PDB entry 8F6S | X-ray diffraction, 2.91 A resolution | chains A and B

Chain A:
Molecule: Lysine-specific histone demethylase 1A
From: Homo sapiens
Notes: EC 1.14.99.66
UniProt: O60341 (KDM1A_HUMAN); residues 1-852 here = UniProt positions 1-852
Sequence (871 residues; row label = number of the first residue in the row; numbers below 1 keep their minus sign (Gly-18 is residue -18)):
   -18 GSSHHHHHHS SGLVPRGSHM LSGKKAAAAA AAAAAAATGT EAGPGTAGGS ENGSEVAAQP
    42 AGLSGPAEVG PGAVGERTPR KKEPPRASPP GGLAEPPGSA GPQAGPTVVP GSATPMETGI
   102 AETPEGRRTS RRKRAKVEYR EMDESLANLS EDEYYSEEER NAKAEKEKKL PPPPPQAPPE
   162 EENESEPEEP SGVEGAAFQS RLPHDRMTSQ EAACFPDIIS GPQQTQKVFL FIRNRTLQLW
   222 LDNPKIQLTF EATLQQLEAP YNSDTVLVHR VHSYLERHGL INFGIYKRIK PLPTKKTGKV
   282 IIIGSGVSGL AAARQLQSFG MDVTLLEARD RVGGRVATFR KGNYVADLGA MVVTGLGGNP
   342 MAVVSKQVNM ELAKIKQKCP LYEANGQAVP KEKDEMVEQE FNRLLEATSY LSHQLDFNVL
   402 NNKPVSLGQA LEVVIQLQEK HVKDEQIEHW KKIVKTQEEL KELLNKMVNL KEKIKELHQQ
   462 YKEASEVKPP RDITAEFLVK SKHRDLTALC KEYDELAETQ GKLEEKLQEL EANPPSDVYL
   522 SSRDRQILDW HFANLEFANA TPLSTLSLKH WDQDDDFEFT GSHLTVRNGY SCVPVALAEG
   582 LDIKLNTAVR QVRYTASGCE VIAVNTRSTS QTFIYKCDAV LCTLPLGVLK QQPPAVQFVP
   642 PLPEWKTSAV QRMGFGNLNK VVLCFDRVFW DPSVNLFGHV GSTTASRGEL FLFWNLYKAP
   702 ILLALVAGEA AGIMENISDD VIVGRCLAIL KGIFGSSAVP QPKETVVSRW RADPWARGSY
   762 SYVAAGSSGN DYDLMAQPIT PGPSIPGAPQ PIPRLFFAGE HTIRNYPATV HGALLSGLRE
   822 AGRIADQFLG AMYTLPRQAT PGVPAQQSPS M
Not modelled in the structure: -18 to 171, 837-852
Construct notes: expression tag (-18 to 0)
Ligand contacts:
  - XHT ([(2R,3S,4R,5R)-5-(6-amino-9H-purin-9-yl)-3,4-dihydroxyoxolan-2-yl]methyl (2S,3R,4S)-2,3,4-trihydroxy-5-[(1R,3R,3aS,13R)-1-hydroxy-10,11-dimethyl-3-{3-[(5-methyl-1,3,4-thiadiazol-2-yl)carbamoyl]phenyl}-4,6-dioxo-2,3,5,6-tetrahydro-1H-benzo[g]pyrrolo[2,1-e]pteridin-8(4H)-yl]pentyl dihydrogen diphosphate (non-preferred name)): Ile284, Gly285, Ser286, Gly287, Val288, Ser289, Gly290, Leu307, Glu308, Ala309, Arg310, Gly314, Gly315, Arg316, Val317, Leu329, Gly330, Ala331, Met332, Val333, Thr335, Ile356, Phe538, His564, Thr588, Ala589, Val590, Thr624, Leu625, Pro626, Val629, Val637, Leu659, Lys661, Leu677, Trp695, Trp751, Trp756, Ser760, Tyr761, Gly800, Glu801, Ala809, Thr810, Val811, His812, Ala814
  - XHX (3-[(1R,2S)-2-(cyclobutylamino)cyclopropyl]-N-(5-methyl-1,3,4-thiadiazol-2-yl)benzamide): Phe538, Ala539, Asn540, Trp552, Asp555, Glu559, His564, Tyr761, Pro808, Ala809, Thr810
Reported in the primary citation:
  - conformationally variable residues (side-chain flip): Trp695
  - mutagenesis - T684DEL/T685DEL/A686DEL/S687DEL: increased growth in response to AW4

Chain B:
Molecule: REST corepressor 1
From: Homo sapiens
UniProt: Q9UKL0 (RCOR1_HUMAN); residues 305-440 here correspond to UniProt positions 308-443 (UniProt number = residue number + 3)
Sequence (144 residues; numbered 297 to 440; the number before each row is that of its first residue):
   297 GPLGSPEFRA KRKPPKGMFL SQEDVEAVSA NATAATTVLR QLDMELVSVK RQIQNIKQTN
   357 SALKEKLDGG IEPYRLPEVI QKCNARWTTE EQLLAVQAIR KYGRDFQAIS DVIGNKSVVQ
   417 VKNFFVNYRR RFNIDEVLQE WEAE
Not modelled in the structure: 297-307
Construct notes: expression tag (297-304)

Chain A / chain B interface:
Pairs across the interface - 90 pairs, chain A then chain B:
  Glu381(A) - Met314(B)
  Arg384(A) - Pro311(B)
  Arg384(A) - Lys312(B)  hydrogen bond (side chain-backbone)
  Arg384(A) - Met314(B)
  Leu385(A) - Met314(B)
  Glu387(A) - Pro311(B)
  Tyr391(A) - Arg308(B)
  Tyr391(A) - Lys309(B)
  Tyr391(A) - Pro310(B)
  Leu392(A) - Leu316(B)  hydrophobic
  Gln395(A) - Arg308(B)
  Leu401(A) - Ser325(B)
  Val414(A) - Val321(B)  hydrophobic
  Gln417(A) - Val324(B)
  Gln417(A) - Ala331(B)
  Leu418(A) - Val321(B)  hydrophobic
  Leu418(A) - Val324(B)  hydrophobic
  Gln419(A) - Gly313(B)  hydrogen bond (side chain-backbone)
  Gln419(A) - Met314(B)
  Gln419(A) - Phe315(B)  hydrogen bond (side chain-backbone)
  Gln419(A) - Leu316(B)
  Lys421(A) - Asp320(B)  salt bridge
  Lys421(A) - Leu335(B)
  His422(A) - Phe315(B)
  Lys424(A) - Leu335(B)
  Lys424(A) - Asp339(B)  salt bridge
  Asp425(A) - Leu338(B)
  Gln427(A) - Leu342(B)
  Ile428(A) - Leu338(B)
  Ile428(A) - Glu341(B)
  Ile428(A) - Leu342(B)  hydrophobic
  Trp431(A) - Leu342(B)
  Trp431(A) - Val345(B)  hydrophobic
  Lys432(A) - Glu341(B)  salt bridge
  Lys432(A) - Val345(B)
  Ile434(A) - Ile349(B)  hydrophobic
  Val435(A) - Ile349(B)  hydrophobic
  Gln438(A) - Ile352(B)
  Gln438(A) - Lys353(B)
  Gln438(A) - Asn356(B)  hydrogen bond (backbone-side chain)
  Glu439(A) - Ile352(B)
  Leu441(A) - Asn356(B)
  Lys442(A) - Thr355(B)
  Lys442(A) - Asn356(B)  hydrogen bond (backbone-side chain)
  Leu445(A) - Asn356(B)
  Leu445(A) - Leu359(B)  hydrophobic
  Leu445(A) - Lys360(B)
  Asn446(A) - Leu359(B)
  Met448(A) - Leu363(B)  hydrophobic
  Val449(A) - Lys362(B)
  Val449(A) - Leu363(B)  hydrophobic
  Lys452(A) - Lys362(B)
  Lys452(A) - Asp364(B)  hydrogen bond (side chain-backbone)
  Lys452(A) - Gly366(B)
  Ile455(A) - Ile367(B)  hydrophobic
  Ile455(A) - Tyr370(B)  hydrophobic
  Lys456(A) - Tyr370(B)
  His459(A) - Pro369(B)
  His459(A) - Tyr370(B)
  Ile474(A) - Leu389(B)  hydrophobic
  Ile474(A) - Leu390(B)
  Ile474(A) - Gln393(B)
  Thr475(A) - Gln393(B)
  Phe478(A) - Leu390(B)  hydrophobic
  Phe478(A) - Gln393(B)
  Phe478(A) - Ala394(B)
  Phe478(A) - Lys397(B)
  Lys481(A) - Leu390(B)
  Lys481(A) - Val408(B)
  Ser482(A) - Lys397(B)
  Ser482(A) - Tyr398(B)
  His484(A) - Leu372(B)
  Arg485(A) - Tyr398(B)
  Arg485(A) - Asp401(B)  salt bridge
  Arg485(A) - Ala404(B)
  Arg485(A) - Asp407(B)
  Arg485(A) - Val408(B)
  Asp486(A) - Lys397(B)  salt bridge
  Asp486(A) - Tyr398(B)  hydrogen bond
  Leu487(A) - Tyr370(B)
  Leu487(A) - Leu372(B)  hydrophobic
  Thr488(A) - Glu374(B)
  Cys491(A) - Ile367(B)  hydrophobic
  Cys491(A) - Tyr370(B)
  Tyr494(A) - Leu363(B)
  Tyr494(A) - Gly366(B)
  Tyr494(A) - Ile367(B)  hydrophobic
  Asp495(A) - Arg371(B)  salt bridge
  Glu505(A) - Lys360(B)  salt bridge
  Glu512(A) - Lys353(B)  salt bridge
Also at the interface, not in a pair above, chain A (56 interface residues in all): Ala388, Leu396, Val415, Glu420, Tyr462, Glu477, Tyr520
Also at the interface, not in a pair above, chain B (52 interface residues in all): Gln318, Val334, Lys346, Gln348, Pro373

Summary:
The interface between chain A and chain B involves 56 residues on one side and 52 on the other; the contacts
include 7 hydrogen bonds and 8 salt bridges. Polar contacts include Lys421(A)-Asp320(B), Lys424(A)-Asp339(B)
and Lys432(A)-Glu341(B). The paper reports that T684DEL/T685DEL/A686DEL/S687DEL of chain A increase growth in
response to AW4; conformational variability at Trp695(A).
Chain A is Lysine-specific histone demethylase 1A and chain B is REST corepressor 1, both from Homo sapiens;
the structure, LSD1-CoREST in complex with T105, was determined by X-ray diffraction, deposited together with
8BOP, 8BOX, 8F2Z, 8F30, 8F59, 8FDV and 18 further entries.
